Entry 8IMB (electron microscopy, 2.90 A resolution); this record covers chains A and D of the 4 polymer chains in the assembly.

[Chain A (and D)]
Molecule: Glutaminase kidney isoform, mitochondrial
From: Homo sapiens
Notes: EC 3.5.1.2; chain D of this document is another copy of the same molecule, construct and numbering; everything in this record applies to it too
UniProtKB: O94925 (GLSK_HUMAN), isoform O94925-3; residues 123-598 here = UniProt positions 123-598
Chain sequence (476 residues; numbered 123 to 598; the number before each row is that of its first residue):
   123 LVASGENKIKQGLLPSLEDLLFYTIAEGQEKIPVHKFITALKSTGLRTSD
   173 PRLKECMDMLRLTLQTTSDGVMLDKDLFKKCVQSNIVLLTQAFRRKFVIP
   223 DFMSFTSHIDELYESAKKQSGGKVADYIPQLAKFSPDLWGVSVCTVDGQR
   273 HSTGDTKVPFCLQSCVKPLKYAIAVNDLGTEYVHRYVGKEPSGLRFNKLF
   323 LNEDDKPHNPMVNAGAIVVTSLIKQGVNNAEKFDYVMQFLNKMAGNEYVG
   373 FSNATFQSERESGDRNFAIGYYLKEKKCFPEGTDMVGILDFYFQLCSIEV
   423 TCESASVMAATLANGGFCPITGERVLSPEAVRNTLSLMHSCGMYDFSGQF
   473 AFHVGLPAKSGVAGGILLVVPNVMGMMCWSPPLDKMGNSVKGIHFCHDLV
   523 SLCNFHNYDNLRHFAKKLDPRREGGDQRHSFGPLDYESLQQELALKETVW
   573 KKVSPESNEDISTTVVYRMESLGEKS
Unresolved in the structure: 123-137, 533-598
UniProt features mapped onto this chain:
  - region: G315 to F322 (Highly mobile activation loop)
  - binding site (substrate): S286, N335, E381, N388, Y414, Y466, V484
  - modified residue: K130 (N6-succinyllysine), K164 (N6-succinyllysine), K311 (N6-acetyllysine)
  - natural variant: R272 (R272K: In DEE71), P313 (P313L: In GDPAG), S482 (S482C: In CASGID)
  - mutagenesis: Y249 (Y249A: Loss of enzyme activity), S286 (S286A: Loss of enzyme activity), K289 (K289A: Loss of enzyme activity), F318 (F318Y: No effect on catalytic activity. Loss of inhibition by BPTES; when associated with S-322), L321 (L321A: Decreased enzyme activity), F322 (F322S: No effect on catalytic activity. Loss of inhibition by BPTES; when associated with Y-318), L323 (L323A: Decreased enzyme activity), Y394 (Y394A: Decreased enzyme activity; Y394L: No effect on catalytic activity. Loss of inhibition by BPTES), Y466 (Y466A: Loss of enzyme activity)
From the paper describing this entry:
  - self-association interface (contacts with another copy of this molecule): F355, F373, N375, F378, Q379, Q416
  - mutagenesis - Q416A (0.26-fold): decreased catalytic activity on Apo state
  - catalytic residues: K289, Y414, Y466 (citing earlier work)

[Interface between chain A and chain D]
Pairs across the interface (20; chain A residue first):
  D191(A) - D191(D)
  Q252(A) - A352(D)
  N350(A) - E383(D)
  A352(A) - Q252(D)
  A352(A) - A376(D)
  A352(A) - S380(D)
  F355(A) - N375(D)
  D356(A) - A376(D)
  F373(A) - F373(D)  hydrophobic
  F373(A) - N375(D)
  N375(A) - F355(D)
  N375(A) - F373(D)
  N375(A) - Q416(D)  hydrogen bond
  A376(A) - A352(D)
  A376(A) - D356(D)
  Q379(A) - Q416(D)
  S380(A) - A352(D)
  E383(A) - N350(D)
  Q416(A) - N375(D)
  Q416(A) - Q379(D)
Also at the interface, not in a pair above, chain A (17 interface residues in all): N351, F378, R382, D412
Also at the interface, not in a pair above, chain D (16 interface residues in all): F378, R382, D412

[In short]
The interface between chain A and chain D involves 17 residues on one side and 16 on the other; the contacts
include 1 hydrogen bond. The hydrogen-bonded pair is N375(A)-Q416(D). The paper reports catalytic residues
K289(A), Y414(A) and Y466(A); Q416A of chain A reduces catalytic activity on Apo state.
Chain A and chain D are both Glutaminase kidney isoform, mitochondrial (Homo sapiens); the structure, Filament
interface structure of GAC with phosphate, was determined by electron microscopy together with 8IMA from the
same study.
